3E42 - chains A and B of the 4 polymer chains in the assembly; structure by X-ray diffraction, 2.68 A resolution.

== Chain A (and B) ==
Molecule: Type-2 restriction enzyme HindII
Organism: Haemophilus influenzae
Notes: EC 3.1.21.4; chain B of this document is another copy of the same molecule, construct and numbering; everything in this record applies to it too
UniProt: P44413 (T2D2_HAEIN); numbering as in UniProt (aligned over 2-258)
Sequence (257 residues; row label = number of the first residue in the row):
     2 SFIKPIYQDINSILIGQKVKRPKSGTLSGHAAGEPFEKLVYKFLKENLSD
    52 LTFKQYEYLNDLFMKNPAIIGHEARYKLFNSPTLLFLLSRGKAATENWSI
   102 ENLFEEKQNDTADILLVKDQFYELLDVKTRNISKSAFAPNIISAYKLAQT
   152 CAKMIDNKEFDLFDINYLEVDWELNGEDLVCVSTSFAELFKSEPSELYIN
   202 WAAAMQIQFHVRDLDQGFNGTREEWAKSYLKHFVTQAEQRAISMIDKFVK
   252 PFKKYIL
Disordered / not traced: 24-31, 258 (chain B: 20-34, 81, 258)
Differences from the reference sequence: conflict Asn67 (Lys in P44413); engineered mutation Phe138 (Gln in P44413)
Ion coordination: Ca2+: Asp114, Asp127, Val128 (shared with 2 residues of chain F); Na+: Asp127, Ile142

== How chain A and chain B interact ==
Contacting residue pairs (43; chain A residue first):
  Tyr146(A) with Phe249(B), hydrophobic; Phe253(B), hydrophobic
  Ala149(A) with Phe253(B)
  Ala153(A) with Tyr256(B)
  Ile156(A) with Tyr256(B), hydrophobic
  Asp157(A) with Tyr256(B), hydrogen bond
  Ala203(A) with Ala203(B); Ala205(B), hydrogen bond (backbone-backbone)
  Ala205(A) with Ala203(B), hydrogen bond (backbone-backbone)
  Met206(A) with Ala203(B), hydrophobic; Arg241(B); Phe249(B), hydrophobic
  Leu231(A) with Phe253(B), hydrophobic; Tyr256(B), hydrophobic
  Phe234(A) with Phe249(B)
  Val235(A) with Phe249(B); Val250(B); Phe253(B), hydrophobic
  Ala238(A) with Met245(B); Val250(B), hydrophobic
  Glu239(A) with Val250(B)
  Arg241(A) with Met245(B)
  Ala242(A) with Ala242(B)
  Met245(A) with Trp202(B), hydrophobic; Ala238(B); Arg241(B)
  Phe249(A) with Tyr146(B), hydrophobic; Met206(B), hydrophobic; Phe234(B); Ala238(B), hydrophobic
  Val250(A) with Val235(B), hydrophobic; Ala238(B), hydrophobic; Glu239(B)
  Phe253(A) with Ala149(B); Gln150(B); Leu231(B), hydrophobic; Val235(B), hydrophobic
  Tyr256(A) with Ala153(B); Ile156(B), hydrophobic; Asp157(B), hydrogen bond; Leu231(B), hydrophobic
  Ile257(A) with Leu231(B), hydrophobic; Lys232(B)
Other interface residues (no listed pair), chain A (28 interface residues in all): Gln150, Trp202, Ala204, Lys228, Ile246, Lys248, Lys254
Other interface residues (no listed pair), chain B (28 interface residues in all): Ala204, Lys228, Ile246, Lys248, Ile257

== Summary ==
The chain A/chain B interface involves 28 residues from each chain, with 4 hydrogen bonds. Polar pairs include
Asp157(A)-Tyr256(B) and Ala203(A)-Ala205(B). The Ca2+ site is built by Asp114(A), Asp127(A) and Val128(A). The
Na+ site is built by Asp127(A) and Ile142(A).
Both chains are Type-2 restriction enzyme HindII (Haemophilus influenzae). Entry 3E42 (Q138F HincII bound to
GTCGAC and Ca2+ (cocrystallized)) was determined by X-ray diffraction together with 3E3Y, 3E40, 3E41, 3E43,
3E44 and 3E45 from the same study.
